3OKI - chains A and B; structure by X-ray diffraction, 2.00 A resolution.

[Chain A]
Name: Bile acid receptor
Source organism: Homo sapiens
Reference sequence: Q96RI1 (NR1H4_HUMAN); residues 248-476 here correspond to UniProt positions 258-486 (UniProt number = residue number + 10)
Sequence (233 residues; row label = number of the first residue in the row):
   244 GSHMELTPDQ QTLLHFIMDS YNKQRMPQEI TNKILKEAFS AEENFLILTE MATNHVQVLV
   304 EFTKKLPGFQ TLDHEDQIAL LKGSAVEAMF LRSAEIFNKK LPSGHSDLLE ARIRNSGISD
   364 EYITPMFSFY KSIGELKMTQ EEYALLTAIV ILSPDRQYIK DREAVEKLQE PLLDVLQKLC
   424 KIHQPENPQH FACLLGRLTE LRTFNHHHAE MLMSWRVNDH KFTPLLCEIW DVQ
Unresolved in the structure: 244-246
Differences from the reference sequence: expression tag (244-247); engineered mutation Ala281 (Glu291 in Q96RI1), Ala354 (Glu364 in Q96RI1)
Swiss-Prot annotation at these positions:
  - binding site (chenodeoxycholate): Arg335, Tyr365, Tyr373, His451
  - modified residue: Thr446 (Phosphothreonine)
  - cross-link: Lys279 (Glycyl lysine isopeptide (Lys-Gly) (interchain with G-Cter in SUMO1))
Ligand contacts: OKI ((2S)-2-[2-(4-chlorophenyl)-1H-benzimidazol-1-yl]-N,2-dicyclohexylethanamide): Ile273, Ile277, Asn287, Ile290, Leu291, Met294, Ala295, His298, Met332, Phe333, Arg335, Ser336, Ile339, Phe340, Leu352, Ile356, Ser359, Met369, Tyr373, His451, Met454, Leu455, Trp458

[Chain B]
Name: peptide of Nuclear receptor coactivator 1
Reference sequence: Q15788 (NCOA1_HUMAN); residue numbers follow UniProt; this construct covers 744-757
Sequence (14 residues; each row starts with the number of its first residue):
   744 KDHQLLRYLL DKDE
Unresolved in the structure: 744, 757
Swiss-Prot annotation at these positions:
  - motif: Leu749 to Leu753 (LXXLL motif 5)
  - mutagenesis: Leu752 to Leu753 (Slightly affects interactions with steroid receptors. Abolishes interactions with steroid receptors; when associated with A-636; A-637; A-693 and A-694)

[Interface between chain A and chain B]
Contacting residue pairs (19):
  Val303(A) - Leu752(B)  hydrophobic
  Val303(A) - Leu753(B)  hydrophobic
  Glu304(A) - Asp756(B)
  Lys307(A) - Leu752(B)  hydrogen bond (side chain-backbone)
  Lys307(A) - Leu753(B)
  Phe312(A) - Leu753(B)  hydrophobic
  Glu318(A) - Arg750(B)  salt bridge
  Gln320(A) - Leu753(B)
  Ile321(A) - Arg750(B)
  Ile321(A) - Leu753(B)  hydrophobic
  Leu324(A) - Leu753(B)  hydrophobic
  Lys325(A) - His746(B)  hydrogen bond
  Pro467(A) - Leu748(B)
  Leu468(A) - Leu748(B)
  Glu471(A) - His746(B)
  Glu471(A) - Gln747(B)  hydrogen bond (side chain-backbone)
  Glu471(A) - Leu748(B)  hydrogen bond (side chain-backbone)
  Glu471(A) - Leu749(B)  hydrogen bond (side chain-backbone)
  Ile472(A) - Leu749(B)  hydrophobic
Also at the interface, not in a pair above, chain A (14 interface residues in all): His317
Also at the interface, not in a pair above, chain B (10 interface residues in all): Asp745, Asp754

[Summary]
14 residues of chain A and 10 residues of chain B are in contact, with 5 hydrogen bonds and 1 salt bridge.
Polar contacts include Glu318(A)-Arg750(B), Lys307(A)-Leu752(B) and Lys325(A)-His746(B). Ligands of chain A:
compound OKI.
Chain A is Bile acid receptor (Homo sapiens) and chain B is peptide of Nuclear receptor coactivator 1; the
structure, Crystal structure of human FXR in complex with
(2S)-2-[2-(4-chlorophenyl)-1H-benzimidazol-1-yl]-N,2-dicyclohexylethanamide, was determined by X-ray
diffraction (same publication as 3OKH).
